Entry 7CBZ (X-ray diffraction, 2.61 A resolution); this record covers chains B and E of the 6 polymer chains in the assembly.

== Chain B ==
Protein: Tubulin beta chain
Source organism: Sus scrofa
UniProt: P02554 (TBB_PIG); the author numbering skips numbers that UniProt does not, so the offset changes along the chain: 1-42 = UniProt 1-42; 45-447 = UniProt 43-445
Amino-acid sequence (445 residues; row label = number of the first residue in the row; note: 2 numbers in that range are skipped by the numbering (no residue carries them; nothing is unmodelled there)):
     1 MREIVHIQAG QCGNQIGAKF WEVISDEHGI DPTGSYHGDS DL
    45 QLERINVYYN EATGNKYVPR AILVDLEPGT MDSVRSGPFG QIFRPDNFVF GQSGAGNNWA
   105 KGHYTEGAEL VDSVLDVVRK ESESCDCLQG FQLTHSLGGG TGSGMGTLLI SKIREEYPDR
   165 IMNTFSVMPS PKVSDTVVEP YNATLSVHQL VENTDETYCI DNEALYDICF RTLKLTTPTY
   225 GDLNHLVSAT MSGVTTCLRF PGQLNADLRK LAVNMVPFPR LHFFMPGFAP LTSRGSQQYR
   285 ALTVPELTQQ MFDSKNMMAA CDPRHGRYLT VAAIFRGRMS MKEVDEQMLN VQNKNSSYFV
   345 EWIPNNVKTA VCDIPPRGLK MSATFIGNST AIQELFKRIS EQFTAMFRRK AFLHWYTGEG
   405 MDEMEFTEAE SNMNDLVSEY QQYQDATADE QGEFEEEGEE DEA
Disordered / not traced: 1, 278-281, 432-447
Differences from the reference sequence: conflict Thr57 (Ala55 in P02554), Met172 (Val170 in P02554), Ser298 (Ala296 in P02554), Ile318 (Val316 in P02554)
Swiss-Prot annotation at these positions:
  - motif: Met1 to Ile4 (MREI motif)
  - binding site (GTP): Gln11, Glu71, Ser140, Gly144, Thr145, Gly146, Asn206, Asn228
  - binding site (Mg(2+)): Glu71
  - modified residue: Ser40 (Phosphoserine), Lys60 (N6-acetyllysine), Ser174 (Phosphoserine), Thr287 (Phosphothreonine), Thr292 (Phosphothreonine), Arg320 (Omega-N-methylarginine), Glu440 (5-glutamyl polyglutamate)
  - cross-link (Glycyl lysine isopeptide (Lys-Gly)): Lys60 (interchain with G-Cter in ubiquitin), Lys326 (interchain with G-Cter in ubiquitin)
Ion coordination: Mg2+: Gln11 (together with GDP)
Small-molecule neighbours:
  - FUO (2-[5-[4-[2-[4-(2-cyclopropylethanoyl)piperazin-1-yl]ethoxy]phenyl]pyridin-2-yl]-N-(phenylmethyl)ethanamide): Tyr52, Gln136, Asn167, Phe169, Glu200, Tyr202, Val238, Thr239, Cys241, Leu242, Leu248, Leu252, Leu255, Met259, Ala316, Ile318, Lys352, Thr353, Ala354, Ile370
  - GDP (guanosine-5'-diphosphate): Gly10, Gln11, Cys12, Gln15, Ile16, Asp69, Asn101, Ser140, Gly142, Gly143, Gly144, Thr145, Gly146, Ser147, Val171, Pro173, Val177, Ser178, Asp179, Glu183, Asn206, Leu209, Tyr224, Asn228

== Chain E ==
Protein: Stathmin-4
Source organism: Rattus norvegicus
UniProt: P63043 (STMN4_RAT); residues -43 to 145 here correspond to UniProt positions 1-189 (UniProt number = residue number + 44)
Amino-acid sequence (189 residues; numbered -43 to 145; the number before each row is that of its first residue; numbers below 1 keep their minus sign (Met-43 is residue -43)):
   -43 MTLAAYKEKM KELPLVSLFC SCFLSDPLNK SSYKYEADTV DLNWCVISDM EVIELNKCTS
    17 GQSFEVILKP PSFDGVPEFN ASLPRRRDPS LEEIQKKLEA AEERRKYQEA ELLKHLAEKR
    77 EHEREVIQKA IEENNNFIKM AKEKLAQKME SNKENREAHL AAMLERLQEK DKHAEEVRKN
   137 KELKEEASR
Disordered / not traced: -43 to 5, 29-43, 144-145
Swiss-Prot annotation at these positions:
  - modified residue: Ser46 (Phosphoserine)
  - lipidation (S-palmitoyl cysteine): Cys-24, Cys-22

== Chain B / chain E interface ==
Residue-residue contacts - 24 pairs, chain B then chain E:
  His107(B) with Lys75(E)
  Tyr108(B) with Lys75(E); His78(E), hydrogen bond; Glu79(E); Val82(E), hydrophobic; Ile83(E)
  Leu152(B) with Glu79(E)
  Ser155(B) with Leu72(E); Arg76(E), hydrogen bond
  Lys156(B) with Arg76(E); Glu79(E), salt bridge
  Arg158(B) with Leu68(E)
  Glu159(B) with Leu72(E); Arg76(E), salt bridge
  Pro162(B) with Glu65(E)
  Gln193(B) with Lys75(E)
  Glu196(B) with His71(E), salt bridge
  Thr401(B) with Glu89(E)
  Glu403(B) with Val82(E); Ala86(E)
  Gly404(B) with Val82(E); Lys85(E); Ala86(E)
  Glu409(B) with His78(E), salt bridge
Also at the interface, not in a pair above, chain B (18 interface residues in all): Thr109, Gly402, Met405, Asp406
Also at the interface, not in a pair above, chain E (14 interface residues in all): Leu69

== Overview ==
18 residues of chain B face 14 of chain E across their interface; the contacts include 2 hydrogen bonds and 4
salt bridges. Polar pairs include Lys156(B)-Glu79(E), Glu159(B)-Arg76(E) and Glu196(B)-His71(E). Chain B binds
compound FUO and GDP.
Here chain B is Tubulin beta chain (Sus scrofa) and chain E is Stathmin-4 (Rattus norvegicus). Entry 7CBZ
(Crystal structure of T2R-TTL-A31 complex) was determined by X-ray diffraction.
